PDB entry 4PJX | X-ray diffraction, 2.25 A resolution | chains A and E of the 4 polymer chains in the assembly

Chain A:
Protein: Major histocompatibility complex class I-related gene protein
Source organism: Homo sapiens
UniProt: Q95460 (HMR1_HUMAN); residues 1-270 here correspond to UniProt positions 23-292 (UniProt number = residue number + 22)
Sequence (271 residues; row label = number of the first residue in the row; numbering starts at 0):
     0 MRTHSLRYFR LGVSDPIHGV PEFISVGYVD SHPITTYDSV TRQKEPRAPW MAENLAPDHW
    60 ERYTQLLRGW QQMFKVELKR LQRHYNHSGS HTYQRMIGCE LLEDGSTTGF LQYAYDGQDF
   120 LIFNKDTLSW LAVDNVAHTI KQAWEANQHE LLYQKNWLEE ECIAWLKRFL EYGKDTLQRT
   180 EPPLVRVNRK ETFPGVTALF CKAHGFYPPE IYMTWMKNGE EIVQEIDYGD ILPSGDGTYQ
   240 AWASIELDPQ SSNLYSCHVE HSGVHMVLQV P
Not modelled in the structure: 17-18, 247-252, 270
Construct notes: initiating methionine (0); engineered mutation Ser261 (Cys283 in Q95460)
Cystine bridges: Cys98-Cys161, Cys200-Cys256
Covalent attachments: Acetyl 6-formylpterin (30W) linked to Lys43
Small-molecule neighbours:
  - Acetyl 6-formylpterin (30W; N-(6-formyl-4-oxo-3,4-dihydropteridin-2-yl)acetamide): Tyr7, Arg9, Thr34, Tyr62, Leu66, Trp69, Arg94, Ile96, Tyr152, Trp156
  - B3P (2-[3-(2-hydroxy-1,1-dihydroxymethyl-ethylamino)-propylamino]-2-hydroxymethyl-propane-1,3-diol): Met72, Glu76, Arg79, Arg94, Tyr112, Trp129, Ala142, Trp143, Asn146, Glu149, Gln153
Swiss-Prot annotation at these positions:
  - binding site (5-(2-oxoethylideneamino)-6-(D-ribitylamino)uracil): Arg9, Ser24, Lys43, Arg94, Tyr152, Gln153
  - binding site (5-(2-oxopropylideneamino)-6-(D-ribitylamino)uracil): Arg9, Ser24, Lys43, Arg94, Tyr152, Gln153
  - binding site (7-hydroxy-6-methyl-8-(1-D-ribityl)lumazine): Arg9, Ser24, Lys43, Arg94, Tyr152, Gln153
  - binding site (8-(9H-purin-6-yl)-2-oxa-8-azabicyclo[3.3.1]nona-3,6-diene-4,6-dicarbaldehyde): Arg9, Lys43, His58, Arg94
  - binding site (2-amino-4-oxopteridine-6-carbaldehyde): Lys43
  - binding site (pyridoxal): Lys43
  - glycosylation: Asn85 (N-linked (GlcNAc...) asparagine)

Chain E:
Protein: TCR-alpha
Source organism: Homo sapiens
Sequence (205 residues; each row starts with the number of its first residue; numbers below 1 keep their minus sign (His-1 is residue -1)):
    -1 HMGQNIDQPT EMTATEGAIV QINCTYQTSG FNGLFWYQQH AGEAPTFLSY NVLDGLEEKG
    59 RFSSFLSRSK GYSYLLLKEL QMKDSASYLC AVRDSNYQLI WGAGTKLIIK PDIQNPDPAV
   119 YQLRDSKSSD KSVCLFTDFD SQTNVSQSKD SDVYITDKCV LDMRSMDFKS NSAVAWSNKS
   179 DFACANAFNN SIIPEDTFFP SPESS
Not modelled in the structure: -1 to 1, 124-129, 162-165, 199-203
Cystine bridges: Cys22-Cys88, Cys132-Cys182
Reported in the primary citation:
  - binding site for Acetyl 6-formylpterin: Tyr95

Chain A / chain E interface:
Contacting residue pairs (30):
  His58(A) with Asn94(E)
  Arg61(A) with Asn94(E), hydrogen bond (side chain-backbone); Tyr95(E), hydrogen bond (side chain-backbone); Gln96(E)
  Tyr62(A) with Ser93(E), hydrogen bond (side chain-backbone); Asn94(E), hydrogen bond; Tyr95(E)
  Leu65(A) with Tyr95(E), hydrophobic
  His148(A) with Phe45(E); Tyr48(E)
  Leu151(A) with Val50(E); Leu51(E), hydrophobic
  Tyr152(A) with Asn30(E); Tyr48(E); Val50(E); Tyr95(E), hydrogen bond
  Lys154(A) with Leu51(E)
  Asn155(A) with Phe29(E), hydrogen bond (side chain-backbone); Val50(E); Leu51(E); Arg66(E), hydrogen bond
  Trp156(A) with Asn30(E); Tyr95(E), hydrogen bond
  Glu159(A) with Arg66(E), salt bridge
  Glu160(A) with Gly28(E); Phe29(E), hydrogen bond (side chain-backbone); Asn30(E); Ser93(E)
  Trp164(A) with Ser93(E); Asn94(E)
Also at the interface, not in a pair above, chain A (15 interface residues in all): Asp57, Arg167
Also at the interface, not in a pair above, chain E (14 interface residues in all): Ser27, Glu55

In short:
The interface between chain A and chain E involves 15 residues on one side and 14 on the other, with 9
hydrogen bonds and 1 salt bridge. Among the polar pairs are Glu159(A)-Arg66(E), Arg61(A)-Asn94(E) and
Arg61(A)-Tyr95(E). Bound to chain A: compound B3P. The paper reports a binding site for Acetyl 6-formylpterin
at Tyr95(E).
Here chain A is Major histocompatibility complex class I-related gene protein and chain E is TCR-alpha, both
from Homo sapiens. Entry 4PJX (Structure of human MR1-Ac-6-FP in complex with human MAIT C-A11 TCR) was
determined by X-ray diffraction together with 4PJ5, 4PJ7, 4PJ8, 4PJ9, 4PJA, 4PJB and 7 further entries from
the same study.
